Entry 9H9I (electron microscopy, 3.20 A resolution); this record covers chains 1 and N of the 11 polymer chains in the assembly.

[Chain 1]
Molecule: 16S RNA (head domain)
Organism: Escherichia coli
Sequence (1541 nucleotides; each row starts with the number of its first residue):
     1 AAAUUGAAGAGUUUGAUCAUGGCUCAGAUUGAACGCUGGCGGCAGGCCUA
    51 ACACAUGCAAGUCGAACGGUAACAGGAAGAAGCUUGCUUCUUUGCUGACG
   101 AGUGGCGGACGGGUGAGUAAUGUCUGGGAAACUGCCUGAUGGAGGGGGAU
   151 AACUACUGGAAACGGUAGCUAAUACCGCAUAACGUCGCAAGACCAAAGAG
   201 GGGGACCUUCGGGCCUCUUGCCAUCGGAUGUGCCCAGAUGGGAUUAGCUA
   251 GUAGGUGGGGUAACGGCUCACCUAGGCGACGAUCCCUAGCUGGUCUGAGA
   301 GGAUGACCAGCCACACUGGAACUGAGACACGGUCCAGACUCCUACGGGAG
   351 GCAGCAGUGGGGAAUAUUGCACAAUGGGCGCAAGCCUGAUGCAGCCAUGC
   401 CGCGUGUAUGAAGAAGGCCUUCGGGUUGUAAAGUACUUUCAGCGGGGAGG
   451 AAGGGAGUAAAGUUAAUACCUUUGCUCAUUGACGUUACCCGCAGAAGAAG
   501 CACCGGCUAACUCCGUGCCAGCAGCCXCGGUAAUACGGAGGGUGCAAGCG
   551 UUAAUCGGAAUUACUGGGCGUAAAGCGCACGCAGGCGGUUUGUUAAGUCA
   601 GAUGUGAAAUCCCCGGGCUCAACCUGGGAACUGCAUCUGAUACUGGCAAG
   651 CUUGAGUCUCGUAGAGGGGGGUAGAAUUCCAGGUGUAGCGGUGAAAUGCG
   701 UAGAGAUCUGGAGGAAUACCGGUGGCGAAGGCGGCCCCCUGGACGAAGAC
   751 UGACGCUCAGGUGCGAAAGCGUGGGGAGCAAACAGGAUUAGAUACCCUGG
   801 UAGUCCACGCCGUAAACGAUGUCGACUUGGAGGUUGUGCCCUUGAGGCGU
   851 GGCUUCCGGAGCUAACGCGUUAAGUCGACCGCCUGGGGAGUACGGCCGCA
   901 AGGUUAAAACUCAAAUGAAUUGACGGGGGCCCGCACAAGCGGUGGAGCAU
   951 GUGGUUUAAUUCGAUGXAACGCGAAGAACCUUACCUGGUCUUGACAUCCA
  1001 CGGAAGUUUUCAGAGAUGAGAAUGUGCCUUCGGGAACCGUGAGACAGGUG
  1051 CUGCAUGGCUGUCGUCAGCUCGUGUUGUGAAAUGUUGGGUUAAGUCCCGC
  1101 AACGAGCGCAACCCUUAUCCUUUGUUGCCAGCGGUCCGGCCGGGAACUCA
  1151 AAGGAGACUGCCAGUGAUAAACUGGAGGAAGGUGGGGAUGACGUCAAGUC
  1201 AUCAUGGCCCUUACGACCAGGGCUACACACGUGCUACAAUGGCGCAUACA
  1251 AAGAGAAGCGACCUCGCGAGAGCAAGCGGACCUCAUAAAGUGCGUCGUAG
  1301 UCCGGAUUGGAGUCUGCAACUCGACUCCAUGAAGUCGGAAUCGCUAGUAA
  1351 UCGUGGAUCAGAAUGCCACGGUGAAUACGUUCCCGGCCUUGUACACACCG
  1401 CCCGUXACACCAUGGGAGUGGGUUGCAAAAGAAGUAGGUAGCUUAACCUU
  1451 CGGGAGGGCGCUUACCACUUUGUGAUUCAUGACUGGGGUGAAGUCGUAAC
  1501 AAGGUAACCGUAGGGGAACCUGCGGUUGGAUCACCUCCUUA
Not modelled in the structure: 1-930, 1387-1541
Modified positions: PSU (pseudouridine-5'-monophosphate) at position 516, G7M (N7-methyl-guanosine-5'-monophosphate) at position 527, 2MG (2N-methylguanosine-5'-monophosphate) at position 966, 5MC (5-methylcytidine-5'-monophosphate) at position 967, 2MG (2N-methylguanosine-5'-monophosphate) at position 1207, 4OC (4n,o2'-methylcytidine-5'-monophosphate) at position 1401, 5MC (5-methylcytidine-5'-monophosphate) at position 1406, UR3 (3-methyluridine-5'-monophoshate) at position 1497, 2MG (2N-methylguanosine-5'-monophosphate) at position 1515, MA6 (6N-dimethyladenosine-5'-monophoshate) at position 1517, MA6 (6N-dimethyladenosine-5'-monophoshate) at position 1518
Bound ions: Mg2+ site 1 near A937 (its only coordinating residue here); Mg2+ site 2: G944, G945; Mg2+ site 3 near G945 (its only coordinating residue here); Mg2+ site 4: A964, U1199; Mg2+ site 5 near C972 (its only coordinating residue here); Mg2+ site 6: G976, A1362; Mg2+ site 7 near C980 (its only coordinating residue here); Mg2+ site 8: G993, G1041; Mg2+ site 9 near G1013 (its only coordinating residue here); Mg2+ site 10: C1054, A1197; Mg2+ site 11: C1054, G1198; Mg2+ site 12: G1068, G1094; 16 more Mg2+ sites not listed

[Chain N]
Name: Small ribosomal subunit protein uS14
Organism: Escherichia coli
UniProt: P0AG59 (RS14_ECOLI); residues 1-101 here = UniProt positions 1-101
Sequence (101 residues; numbered 1 to 101; the number before each row is that of its first residue):
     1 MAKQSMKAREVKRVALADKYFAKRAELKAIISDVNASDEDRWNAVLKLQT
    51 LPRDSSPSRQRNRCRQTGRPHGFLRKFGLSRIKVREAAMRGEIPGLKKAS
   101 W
Not modelled in the structure: 1

[Chain 1 / chain N interface]
Contacting residue pairs (57; chain 1 residue first):
  G973(1) with Arg69(N), sugar contact; Arg81(N), hydrogen bond to the phosphate
  A974(1) with Arg69(N), salt bridge to the phosphate; His71(N), phosphate contact; Arg81(N), salt bridge to the phosphate
  A975(1) with Gly72(N), sugar contact
  G976(1) with His71(N), salt bridge to the phosphate; Gly72(N), hydrogen bond to the phosphate
  A977(1) with Arg61(N), salt bridge to the phosphate; His71(N), phosphate contact
  C979(1) with Arg59(N), hydrogen bond to the base
  C980(1) with Arg13(N), hydrogen bond to the phosphate; Arg59(N), hydrogen bond to the sugar
  U981(1) with Arg9(N), salt bridge to the phosphate; Arg13(N), salt bridge to the phosphate; Arg61(N), hydrogen bond to the sugar; Arg63(N), phosphate contact
  U982(1) with Arg63(N), salt bridge to the phosphate
  A983(1) with Met6(N), phosphate contact; Arg9(N), salt bridge to the phosphate
  A994(1) with Ala8(N), sugar contact
  G1048(1) with Lys3(N), phosphate contact; Gln4(N), hydrogen bond to the phosphate
  U1049(1) with Lys3(N), phosphate contact
  C1059(1) with Arg85(N), hydrogen bond to the phosphate
  U1060(1) with Arg85(N), salt bridge to the phosphate
  C1114(1) with Ser100(N), hydrogen bond to the sugar
  U1115(1) with Ser100(N), sugar contact; Trp101(N), hydrogen bond to the sugar
  G1186(1) with Trp101(N), hydrogen bond to the base
  G1187(1) with Ser100(N), hydrogen bond to the base
  A1188(1) with Lys98(N), phosphate contact
  U1189(1) with Lys98(N), salt bridge to the phosphate
  U1202(1) with Thr67(N), hydrogen bond to the sugar; Arg69(N), hydrogen bond to the sugar; Ile82(N), base contact; Lys83(N), base contact
  C1203(1) with Ala2(N), hydrogen bond to the phosphate
  A1216(1) with Lys3(N), salt bridge to the phosphate; Ser5(N), hydrogen bond to the phosphate
  C1217(1) with Ser5(N), phosphate contact; Arg9(N), salt bridge to the phosphate
  A1219(1) with Arg53(N), sugar contact
  G1220(1) with Arg53(N), salt bridge to the phosphate
  A1257(1) with Phe21(N), base contact
  C1317(1) with Arg24(N), salt bridge to the phosphate; Lys28(N), salt bridge to the phosphate; Leu48(N), sugar contact; Arg53(N), hydrogen bond to the base; Ser56(N), phosphate contact; Pro57(N), phosphate contact
  U1358(1) with Phe73(N), sugar contact; Arg75(N), phosphate contact
  C1359(1) with Asn62(N), hydrogen bond to the phosphate; Arg75(N), salt bridge to the phosphate
  A1360(1) with Arg75(N), salt bridge to the phosphate
  C1369(1) with Trp101(N), phosphate contact
Other interface residues (no listed pair), chain 1 (39 interface residues in all): C995, U1007, G1047, G1316, A1318, A1368
Other interface residues (no listed pair), chain N (36 interface residues in all): Lys19, Gln49, Ser58, Pro70

[Overview]
39 residues of chain 1 and 36 residues of chain N are in contact; the contacts include 18 hydrogen bonds and
17 salt bridges. Polar contacts include C979(1)-Arg59(N), G1186(1)-Trp101(N) and G1187(1)-Ser100(N). The Mg2+
site 2 is built by G944(1) and G945(1).
Chain 1 is 16S RNA (head domain) and chain N is Small ribosomal subunit protein uS14, both from Escherichia
coli; the structure, Complex 2 (HEAD) 30S-IF1-IF3-tRNA-GE81112, was determined by electron microscopy together
with 9H8G, 9H9H, 9H9J, 9H9K, 9H9L, 9H9M and 9H9N from the same study.
